9D9W - chains Cf and Df of the 42 polymer chains in the assembly; structure by electron microscopy, 3.50 A resolution.

== Chain Cf (and Df) ==
Molecule: Major capsid protein
Source organism: Mycobacterium phage Bxb1
Notes: chain Df of this document is another copy of the same molecule, construct and numbering; everything in this record applies to it too
UniProt: Q9B0A7 (Q9B0A7_BPMB1); numbering as in UniProt (aligned over 1-397)
Amino-acid sequence (397 residues; row label = number of the first residue in the row):
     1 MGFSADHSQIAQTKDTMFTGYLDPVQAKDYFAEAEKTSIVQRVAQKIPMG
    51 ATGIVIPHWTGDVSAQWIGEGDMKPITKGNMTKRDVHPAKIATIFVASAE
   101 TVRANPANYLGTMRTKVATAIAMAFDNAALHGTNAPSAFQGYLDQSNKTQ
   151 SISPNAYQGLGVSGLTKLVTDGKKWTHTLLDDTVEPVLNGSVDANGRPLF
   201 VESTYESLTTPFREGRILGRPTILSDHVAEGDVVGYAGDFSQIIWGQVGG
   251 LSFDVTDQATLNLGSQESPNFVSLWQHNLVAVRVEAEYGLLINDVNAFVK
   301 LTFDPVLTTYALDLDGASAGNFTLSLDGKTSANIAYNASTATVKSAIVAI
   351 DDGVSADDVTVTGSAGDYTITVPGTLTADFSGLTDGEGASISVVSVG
Disordered / not traced: 1

== Interface between chain Cf and chain Df ==
Contacting residue pairs (13):
  Ser98(Cf) - Glu70(Df)  hydrogen bond
  Glu100(Cf) - Glu70(Df)
  Thr101(Cf) - Glu70(Df)
  Trp275(Cf) - Lys74(Df)  hydrogen bond (backbone-side chain)
  Gln276(Cf) - Asp72(Df)
  Gln276(Cf) - Met73(Df)
  Gln276(Cf) - Lys74(Df)  hydrogen bond (backbone-side chain)
  Gln276(Cf) - Ile76(Df)
  His277(Cf) - Gly71(Df)
  His277(Cf) - Asp72(Df)
  His277(Cf) - Met73(Df)
  His277(Cf) - Lys74(Df)  hydrogen bond (backbone-side chain)
  Asn278(Cf) - Lys74(Df)  hydrogen bond
Other interface residues (no listed pair), chain Cf (8 interface residues in all): Leu279
Other interface residues (no listed pair), chain Df (7 interface residues in all): Ile68

== Overview ==
8 residues of chain Cf face 7 of chain Df across their interface; the contacts include 5 hydrogen bonds. Polar
pairs include Ser98(Cf)-Glu70(Df), Trp275(Cf)-Lys74(Df) and Gln276(Cf)-Lys74(Df).
Both chains are Major capsid protein (Mycobacterium phage Bxb1). Entry 9D9W (Mycobacteriophage Bxb1 C1 Capsid
and Portal - Composite map and model) was determined by electron microscopy (same publication as 9D93, 9D94,
9D9L and 9D9X).
